Entry 6OUS (X-ray diffraction, 3.40 A resolution); this record covers chains A and F of the 12 polymer chains in the assembly.

# Chain A
Molecule: Fusion glycoprotein F2
Organism: Human respiratory syncytial virus A2
UniProtKB: P03420 (FUS_HRSVA); numbering as in UniProt (aligned over 26-109)
Chain sequence (84 residues; numbered 26 to 109; the number before each row is that of its first residue):
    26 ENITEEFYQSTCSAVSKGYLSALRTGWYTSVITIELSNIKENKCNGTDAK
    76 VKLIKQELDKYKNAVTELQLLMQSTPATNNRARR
Not modelled in the structure: 66-70, 104-109
Construct notes: conflict Ala102 (Pro in P03420)
Modified / non-standard residues: Glu26 (pyroglutamic acid; PCA)
UniProt features mapped onto this chain:
  - site: Arg109 (Cleavage)
  - glycosylation (N-linked (GlcNAc...) asparagine): Asn27, Asn70
  - natural variant: Ala102 (P102A: In strain: Cold-passage attenuated; this construct carries the variant)
  - mutagenesis: Cys37 (C37S: Impairs translation or folding of the F protein), Cys69 (C69S: Impairs translation or folding of the F protein), Arg108 to Arg109 (Complete loss of cleavage between F2 and p27), Arg108 (R108N: Complete loss of cleavage between F2 and p27), Arg109 (R109N: Complete loss of cleavage between F2 and p27)
Covalently attached groups: glycan linked to Asn27

# Chain F
Molecule: Fusion glycoprotein F1 fused with Fibritin trimerization domain
Organism: Human respiratory syncytial virus A2
UniProtKB: chimeric construct of P03420, M1E1E4: residues 137-513 from P03420 (FUS_HRSVA) positions 137-513 (same numbers); residues 518-545 from M1E1E4 positions 1-28 (UniProt number = residue number - 517)
Chain sequence (414 residues; numbered 137 to 550; the number before each row is that of its first residue):
   137 FLGFLLGVGSAIASGVAVCKVLHLEGEVNKIKSALLSTNKAVVSLSNGVS
   187 VLTFKVLDLKNYIDKQLLPILNKQSCSISNIETVIEFQQKNNRLLEITRE
   237 FSVNAGVTTPVSTYMLTNSELLSLINDMPITNDQKKLMSNNVQIVRQQSY
   287 SIMCIIKEEVLAYVVQLPLYGVIDTPCWKLHTSPLCTTNTKEGSNICLTR
   337 TDRGWYCDNAGSVSFFPQAETCKVQSNRVFCDTMNSLTLPSEVNLCNVDI
   387 FNPKYDCKIMTSKTDVSSSVITSLGAIVSCYGKTKCTASNKNRGIIKTFS
   437 NGCDYVSNKGVDTVSVGNTLYYVNKQEGKSLYVKGEPIINFYDPLVFPSD
   487 EFDASISQVNEKINQSLAFIRKSDELLSAIGGYIPEAPRDGQAYVRKDGE
   537 WVLLSTFLGGLVPR
Not modelled in the structure: 209-215, 545-550
Construct notes: conflict Cys155 (Ser in P03420), Phe190 (Ser in P03420), Leu207 (Val in P03420), Cys290 (Ser in P03420), Val379 (Ile in P03420), Val447 (Met in P03420); linker (514-517); expression tag (546-550)
UniProt features mapped onto this chain:
  - region: Phe137 to Val157 (Fusion peptide)
  - glycosylation: Asn500 (N-linked (GlcNAc...) asparagine)
Disulfide bonds: Cys155-Cys290, Cys313-Cys343, Cys322-Cys333, Cys358-Cys367, Cys382-Cys393, Cys416-Cys422

# How chain A and chain F interact
Contacting residue pairs (14):
  Thr50(A) with Leu456(F)
  Ala74(A) with Glu218(F)
  Lys75(A) with Glu218(F), salt bridge
  Gln81(A) with Gln225(F)
  Glu82(A) with Gln225(F)
  Lys85(A) with Gln225(F)
  Glu92(A) with Asn254(F), hydrogen bond
  Leu95(A) with Asn276(F)
  Leu96(A) with Gln279(F)
  Ser99(A) with Gln279(F), hydrogen bond; Gln361(F), hydrogen bond (backbone-side chain)
  Thr100(A) with Gln361(F)
  Ala102(A) with Val360(F)
  Thr103(A) with Asn460(F)
Interface residues without a listed pair, chain A (16 interface residues in all): Trp52, Leu78, Pro101
Interface residues without a listed pair, chain F (16 interface residues in all): Ile221, Glu222, Ser275, Asn277, Val278, Ser362, Tyr458

# In short
Chain A and chain F each contribute 16 residues to their interface, with 3 hydrogen bonds and 1 salt bridge.
Among the polar pairs are Lys75(A)-Glu218(F), Glu92(A)-Asn254(F) and Ser99(A)-Gln279(F). UniProt lists 4
mutagenesis sites on chain A.
Chain A is Fusion glycoprotein F2 and chain F is Fusion glycoprotein F1 fused with Fibritin trimerization
domain, both from Human respiratory syncytial virus A2; the structure, Structure of fusion glycoprotein from
human respiratory syncytial virus, was determined by X-ray diffraction.
